Entry 4UBW (X-ray diffraction, 2.70 A resolution); this record covers chains A and B.

== Chain A (and B) ==
Molecule: Acetyl-CoA acetyltransferase FadA5
Organism: Mycobacterium tuberculosis H37Rv
Notes: chain B of this document is another copy of the same molecule, construct and numbering; everything in this record applies to it too
UniProt: I6XHI4 (I6XHI4_MYCTU); residues 1-391 here = UniProt positions 1-391
Sequence (399 residues; numbered -7 to 391; the number before each row is that of its first residue; numbers below 1 keep their minus sign (His-7 is residue -7)):
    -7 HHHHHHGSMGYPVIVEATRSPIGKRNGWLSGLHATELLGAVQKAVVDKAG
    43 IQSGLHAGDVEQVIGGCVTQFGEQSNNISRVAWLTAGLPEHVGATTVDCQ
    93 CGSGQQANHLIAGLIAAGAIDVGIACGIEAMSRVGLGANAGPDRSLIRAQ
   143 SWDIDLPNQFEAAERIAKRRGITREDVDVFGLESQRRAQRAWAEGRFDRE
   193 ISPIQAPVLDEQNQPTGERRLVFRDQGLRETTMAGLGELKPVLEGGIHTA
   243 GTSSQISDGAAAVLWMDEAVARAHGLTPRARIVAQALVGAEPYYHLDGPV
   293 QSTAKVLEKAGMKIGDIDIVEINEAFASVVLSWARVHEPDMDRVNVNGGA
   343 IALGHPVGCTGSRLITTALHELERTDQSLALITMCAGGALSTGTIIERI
Unresolved in the structure: -7 to 0, 138-143 (chain B: -7 to 0)
Construct notes: expression tag (-7 to 0)
From the paper describing this entry:
  - catalytic residues: Cys93
  - catalytic residues: His347, Cys377 (proposed by the authors, not directly observed)
  - conformationally variable residues (order/disorder transition): Arg136, Leu138 to Ser143

== Chain A / chain B interface ==
Contacting residue pairs (102):
  His25(A) with Leu138(B), hydrogen bond (side chain-backbone); Ile139(B); Arg140(B), hydrogen bond (side chain-backbone); Ala141(B), hydrogen bond (side chain-backbone)
  Thr27(A) with Arg140(B), hydrogen bond (side chain-backbone)
  Glu28(A) with Ala141(B); Ser143(B)
  Glu53(A) with Leu279(B); Lys297(B), salt bridge; Lys301(B), salt bridge
  Gln54(A) with Gln98(B), hydrogen bond; Leu279(B)
  Ile56(A) with Leu102(B), hydrophobic
  Gln62(A) with Asn131(B)
  Phe63(A) with Phe63(B), hydrophobic; Ala130(B); Asn131(B); Ala132(B); Gly133(B)
  Gly64(A) with Asn131(B), hydrogen bond (backbone-backbone); Ala132(B); Ile139(B)
  Glu65(A) with Leu138(B)
  Ser67(A) with Asn131(B), hydrogen bond (side chain-backbone); Ala132(B)
  Asn68(A) with Gln92(B)
  Asn69(A) with Asp90(B), hydrogen bond (backbone-side chain); Cys91(B); Leu382(B)
  Arg72(A) with Gly380(B), hydrogen bond (side chain-backbone); Ala381(B), hydrogen bond (side chain-backbone); Leu382(B)
  Val73(A) with Trp144(B)
  Leu76(A) with Trp144(B), hydrophobic; Ile146(B), hydrophobic
  Thr77(A) with Arg140(B), hydrogen bond (side chain-backbone); Trp144(B)
  Glu82(A) with Gly281(B); Ala282(B); Pro284(B)
  His83(A) with Val280(B); Gly281(B), hydrogen bond (backbone-backbone)
  Gly85(A) with Leu279(B)
  Ala86(A) with Cys91(B); Leu279(B); Leu382(B)
  Thr87(A) with Asp90(B); Cys91(B); Gln98(B), hydrogen bond; Leu279(B)
  Thr88(A) with Val89(B); Asp90(B), hydrogen bond (backbone-backbone)
  Val89(A) with Thr87(B); Thr88(B); Val89(B), hydrophobic
  Asp90(A) with Asn69(B), hydrogen bond (side chain-backbone); Thr87(B); Thr88(B), hydrogen bond (backbone-backbone)
  Cys91(A) with Asn69(B); Ala86(B); Thr87(B)
  Gln92(A) with Asn68(B)
  Gln98(A) with Gln54(B), hydrogen bond; Thr87(B), hydrogen bond
  His101(A) with Leu106(B)
  Gly105(A) with Gly105(B)
  Leu106(A) with Gln277(B)
  Ala108(A) with Ala108(B); Ala109(B), hydrophobic
  Ala109(A) with Ala108(B), hydrophobic
  Gly110(A) with Lys301(B), hydrogen bond (backbone-side chain)
  Ala111(A) with Gln277(B); Lys301(B), hydrogen bond (backbone-side chain)
  Ala130(A) with Phe63(B)
  Asn131(A) with Phe63(B); Gly64(B), hydrogen bond (backbone-backbone); Ser67(B), hydrogen bond (backbone-side chain)
  Ala132(A) with Phe63(B); Gly64(B)
  Gln277(A) with Leu106(B); Ala111(B)
  Leu279(A) with Glu53(B); Gln54(B); Gly85(B); Ala86(B); Thr87(B)
  Val280(A) with His83(B)
  Gly281(A) with Glu82(B); His83(B), hydrogen bond (backbone-backbone); Val84(B); Gly85(B)
  Ala282(A) with Glu82(B)
  Pro284(A) with Glu82(B)
  Lys297(A) with Glu53(B), salt bridge
  Lys301(A) with Gly110(B), hydrogen bond (side chain-backbone); Ala111(B), hydrogen bond (side chain-backbone)
  Gly380(A) with Arg72(B), hydrogen bond (backbone-side chain)
  Ala381(A) with Arg72(B), hydrogen bond (backbone-side chain)
  Leu382(A) with Asn69(B); Arg72(B); Gly85(B); Ala86(B)
Other interface residues (no listed pair), chain A (52 interface residues in all): Val84, Leu102, Pro134
Other interface residues (no listed pair), chain B (54 interface residues in all): Ile56, Gln62, Leu76, His101, Ala278

== In short ==
Chain A and chain B form an interface of 52 and 54 residues respectively, with 27 hydrogen bonds and 3 salt
bridges. Among the polar pairs are Glu53(A)-Lys297(B), Glu53(A)-Lys301(B) and His25(A)-Leu138(B). The paper
reports catalytic residues Cys93(A), His347(A) and Cys377(A); conformational variability at Arg136(A) and
Leu138(A).
Both chains are Acetyl-CoA acetyltransferase FadA5 (Mycobacterium tuberculosis H37Rv). Entry 4UBW (Apo
structure of the 3-ketoacyl-CoA thiolase FadA5 from M. tuberculosis) was determined by X-ray diffraction,
deposited together with 4UBT, 4UBU and 4UBV.
